6V2K - chains B and J of the 10 polymer chains in the assembly; structure by X-ray diffraction, 2.60 A resolution.

Chain B:
Molecule: Histone H4
From: Homo sapiens
Reference sequence: P62805 (H4_HUMAN); residues 0-102 here correspond to UniProt positions 1-103 (UniProt number = residue number + 1)
Sequence (106 residues; numbered -3 to 102; the number before each row is that of its first residue; numbers below 1 keep their minus sign (Gly-3 is residue -3)):
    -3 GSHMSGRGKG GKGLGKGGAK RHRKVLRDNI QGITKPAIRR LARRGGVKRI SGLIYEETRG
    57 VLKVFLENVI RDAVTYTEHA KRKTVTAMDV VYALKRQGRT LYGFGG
Disordered / not traced: -3 to 24, 102
Construct notes: expression tag (-3 to -1)
UniProt features mapped onto this chain:
  - DNA-binding region: Lys16 to Lys20
  - modified residue: Ser1 (N-acetylserine), Arg3 (Asymmetric dimethylarginine), Lys5 (N6-(2-hydroxyisobutyryl)lysine), Lys8 (N6-(2-hydroxyisobutyryl)lysine), Lys12 (N6-(2-hydroxyisobutyryl)lysine), Lys16 (N6-(2-hydroxyisobutyryl)lysine), Lys20 (N6,N6,N6-trimethyllysine), Lys31 (N6-(2-hydroxyisobutyryl)lysine), Lys44 (N6-(2-hydroxyisobutyryl)lysine), Ser47 (Phosphoserine), Tyr51 (Phosphotyrosine), Lys59 (N6-(2-hydroxyisobutyryl)lysine), Lys77 (N6-(2-hydroxyisobutyryl)lysine), Lys79 (N6-(2-hydroxyisobutyryl)lysine), Thr80 (Phosphothreonine), Tyr88 (Phosphotyrosine), Lys91 (N6-(2-hydroxyisobutyryl)lysine)
  - cross-link (Glycyl lysine isopeptide (Lys-Gly)): Lys12 (interchain with G-Cter in SUMO2), Lys20 (interchain with G-Cter in SUMO2), Lys31 (interchain with G-Cter in SUMO2), Lys59 (interchain with G-Cter in SUMO2), Lys79 (interchain with G-Cter in SUMO2), Lys91 (interchain with G-Cter in SUMO2)

Chain J:
Molecule: 146-nt DNA strand
From: Homo sapiens
Sequence (146 nucleotides; numbered 147 to 292; the number before each row is that of its first residue):
   147 ATCAATATCC ACCTGCAGAT TCTACCAAAA GTGTATTTGG AAACTGCTCC ATCAAAAGGC
   207 ATGTTCAGCT GAATTCAGCT GAACATGCCT TTTGATGGAG CAGTTTCCAA ATACACTTTT
   267 GGTAGAATCT GCAGGTGGAT ATTGAT
Metal / ion sites: Mn2+ site 1: DG185, DG186; Mn2+ site 2 near DG217 (its only coordinating residue here); Mn2+ site 3 near DG267 (its only coordinating residue here); Mn2+ site 4 near DG280 (its only coordinating residue here)

Chain B / chain J interface:
Contacting residue pairs (12):
  Arg35(B) with DA228(J), salt bridge to the phosphate
  Arg45(B) with DG227(J), hydrogen bond to the sugar; DA228(J), phosphate contact
  Ile46(B) with DG227(J), sugar contact; DA228(J), hydrogen bond to the phosphate
  Ser47(B) with DG227(J), phosphate contact
  Gly48(B) with DG227(J), hydrogen bond to the phosphate
  Arg78(B) with DA248(J), phosphate contact
  Lys79(B) with DC247(J), salt bridge to the phosphate; DA248(J), hydrogen bond to the phosphate
  Thr80(B) with DC247(J), phosphate contact; DA248(J), hydrogen bond to the phosphate
Other interface residues (no listed pair), chain B (12 interface residues in all): Arg39, Lys44, Tyr51, Lys77
Other interface residues (no listed pair), chain J (7 interface residues in all): DT226, DA229, DG249

Overview:
Chain B and chain J form an interface of 12 and 7 residues respectively, with 5 hydrogen bonds and 2 salt
bridges. Polar contacts include Arg45(B)-DG227(J), Ile46(B)-DA228(J) and Gly48(B)-DG227(J). DG185(J) and
DG186(J) coordinate Mn2+ site 1. From UniProt: a DNA-binding region on chain B.
Here chain B is Histone H4 and chain J is a 146-nt DNA strand, both from Homo sapiens. Entry 6V2K (The
nucleosome structure after H2A-H2B exchange) was determined by X-ray diffraction.
